9FVD - chains A and Q of the 8 polymer chains in the assembly; structure by electron microscopy, 3.20 A resolution.

# Chain A
Molecule: Nucleoprotein
From: Marburg virus - Musoke, Kenya, 1980
UniProt: P27588 (NCAP_MABVM); residues 2-431 here correspond to UniProt positions 1-430 (UniProt number = residue number - 1)
Chain sequence (441 residues; row label = number of the first residue in the row):
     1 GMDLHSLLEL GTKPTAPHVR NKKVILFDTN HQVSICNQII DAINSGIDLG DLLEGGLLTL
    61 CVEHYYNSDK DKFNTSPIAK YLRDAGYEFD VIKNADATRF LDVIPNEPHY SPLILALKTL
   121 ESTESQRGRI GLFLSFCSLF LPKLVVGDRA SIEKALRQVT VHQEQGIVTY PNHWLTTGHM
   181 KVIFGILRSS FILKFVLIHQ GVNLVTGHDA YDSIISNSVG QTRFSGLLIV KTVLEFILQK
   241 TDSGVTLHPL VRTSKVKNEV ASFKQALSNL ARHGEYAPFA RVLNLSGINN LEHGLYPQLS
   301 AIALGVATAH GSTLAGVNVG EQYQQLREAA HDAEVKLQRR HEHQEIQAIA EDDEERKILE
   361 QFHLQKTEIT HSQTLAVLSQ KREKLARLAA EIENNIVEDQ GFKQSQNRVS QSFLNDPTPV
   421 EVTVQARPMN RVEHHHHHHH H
Not modelled in the structure: 106-108, 121-127, 392-441
Differences from the reference sequence: expression tag (1, 432-441); variant Ile-78 (Val77 in P27588), Ile-104 (Ser103 in P27588)
From the paper describing this entry:
  - binding site for the 18-nt RNA strand: Lys-143, Ala-150, Arg-157, Lys-231
  - binding site for the 18-nt RNA strand: Pro-142, Lys-154, Gln-221
  - binding site for the 18-nt RNA strand (chain Q): Val-145, Val-146
  - conformationally variable residues (helix shift): Ser-312 to Val-317, Asp-352 to Glu-391

# Chain Q
Molecule: 18-nt RNA strand
Sequence (18 nucleotides; row label = number of the first residue in the row):
     1 AGACACACAA AAACAAGA
Not modelled in the structure: 7-18

# How chain A and chain Q interact
Pairs across the interface - 33 pairs, chain A then chain Q:
  Lys-143(A) / C4(Q)  salt bridge to the phosphate
  Lys-143(A) / A5(Q)  salt bridge to the phosphate
  Val-145(A) / A1(Q)  base contact
  Val-145(A) / G2(Q)  hydrogen bond to the sugar
  Val-146(A) / A1(Q)  base contact
  Val-146(A) / G2(Q)  hydrogen bond to the base
  Val-146(A) / A3(Q)  sugar contact
  Val-146(A) / C4(Q)  phosphate contact
  Ala-150(A) / C4(Q)  phosphate contact
  Lys-154(A) / C6(Q)  base contact
  Arg-157(A) / A5(Q)  salt bridge to the phosphate
  Arg-157(A) / C6(Q)  salt bridge to the phosphate
  Gln-221(A) / C6(Q)  base contact
  Gly-226(A) / G2(Q)  phosphate contact
  Gly-226(A) / A3(Q)  phosphate contact
  Leu-227(A) / A3(Q)  phosphate contact
  Leu-228(A) / A3(Q)  hydrogen bond to the phosphate
  Lys-231(A) / C4(Q)  base contact
  Arg-281(A) / A1(Q)  hydrogen bond to the phosphate
  Arg-281(A) / G2(Q)  salt bridge to the phosphate
  Glu-292(A) / A1(Q)  sugar contact
  Glu-292(A) / G2(Q)  phosphate contact
  His-293(A) / G2(Q)  salt bridge to the phosphate
  His-293(A) / A3(Q)  salt bridge to the phosphate
  Thr-313(A) / C4(Q)  hydrogen bond to the sugar
  Thr-313(A) / A5(Q)  hydrogen bond to the sugar
  Leu-314(A) / C4(Q)  base contact
  Gly-316(A) / C4(Q)  sugar contact
  Val-317(A) / A3(Q)  sugar contact
  Val-317(A) / C4(Q)  hydrogen bond to the sugar
  Asn-318(A) / A3(Q)  hydrogen bond to the sugar
  Val-319(A) / A3(Q)  base contact
  Gly-320(A) / A3(Q)  base contact
Interface residues without a listed pair, chain A (23 interface residues in all): Gly-147, Leu-291

# Overview
The interface between chain A and chain Q involves 23 residues on one side and 6 on the other, with 8 hydrogen
bonds and 7 salt bridges. Among the polar pairs are Val-146(A)/G2(Q), Val-145(A)/G2(Q) and Thr-313(A)/C4(Q).
The paper reports a binding site for the 18-nt RNA strand at Lys-143(A), Ala-150(A) and Arg-157(A) among
others; a binding site for the 18-nt RNA strand (chain Q) at Val-145(A) and Val-146(A).
Here chain A is Nucleoprotein (Marburg virus - Musoke, Kenya, 1980) and chain Q is an 18-nt RNA strand. Entry
9FVD (Cryo-EM structure of single-layered nucleoprotein-RNA helical assembly from Marburg virus, trimeric
repeat unit) was determined by electron microscopy.
